7BIL - chains A and C of the 3 polymer chains in the assembly; structure by X-ray diffraction, 2.21 A resolution.

Chain A:
Molecule: PIF1 helicase
From: Thermus oshimai JL-2
UniProt: K7RJ88 (K7RJ88_THEOS); residue numbers follow UniProt; this construct covers 1-507
Sequence (507 residues; row label = number of the first residue in the row):
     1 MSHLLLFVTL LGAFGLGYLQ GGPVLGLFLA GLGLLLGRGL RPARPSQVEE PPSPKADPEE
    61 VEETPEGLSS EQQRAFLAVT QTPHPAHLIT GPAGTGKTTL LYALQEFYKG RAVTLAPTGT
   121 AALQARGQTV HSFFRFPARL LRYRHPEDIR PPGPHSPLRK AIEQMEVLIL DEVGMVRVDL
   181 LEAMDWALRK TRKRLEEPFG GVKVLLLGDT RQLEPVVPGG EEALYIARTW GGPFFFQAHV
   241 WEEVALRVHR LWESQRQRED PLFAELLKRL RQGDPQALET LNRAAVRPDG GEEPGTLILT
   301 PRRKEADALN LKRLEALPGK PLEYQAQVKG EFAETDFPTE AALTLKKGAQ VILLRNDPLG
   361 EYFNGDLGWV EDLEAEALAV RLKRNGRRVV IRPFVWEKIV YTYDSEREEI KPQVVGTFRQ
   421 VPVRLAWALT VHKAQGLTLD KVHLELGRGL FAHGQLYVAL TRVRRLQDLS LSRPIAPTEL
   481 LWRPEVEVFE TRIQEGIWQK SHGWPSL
Unresolved in the structure: 1-66, 503-507
Sequence notes: conflict Ala13 (Val in K7RJ88), Ser46 (Pro in K7RJ88), Lys55 (Glu in K7RJ88), Thr64 (Ala in K7RJ88), Ile162 (Met in K7RJ88), Leu456 (Pro in K7RJ88)
Bound ions: Mg2+: Thr98 (together with ADP)
Residues lining bound ligands:
  - ADP (adenosine-5'-diphosphate): Gly67, Leu68, Ser69, Gln72, Pro92, Ala93, Gly94, Thr95, Gly96, Lys97, Thr98, Thr99, Gln124, Gln255, Arg256, Arg258, Gly436, Thr438
  - tetrafluoroaluminate (ALF): Pro92, Ala93, Gly94, Lys97, Thr98, Glu172, Gln212, Arg256, Gly436, Leu437, Arg462
What the authors report for this chain:
  - self-association interface (contacts with another copy of this molecule); pairs are residue here / residue on that copy: Lys329-Leu480 (hydrogen bond)
  - mutagenesis - Q164C/E409C: abolished catalytic activity on in the absence of DTT
  - mutagenesis - Q164C/E409C: unchanged catalytic activity on 3 mM DTT
  - mutagenesis - Q164C, E221A, R228A, Q327A, R388A, E409C: unchanged catalytic activity
  - mutagenesis - Q327C/W482C, R392A: decreased catalytic activity
  - mutagenesis - E221A/R388A: increased catalytic activity on D37S10D17
  - mutagenesis - E221A/R388A: increased catalytic activity on D29S18D17

Chain C:
Molecule: 14-nt DNA strand
Sequence (14 nucleotides; numbered 1 to 14; the number before each row is that of its first residue):
     1 GGTTTGGTTT GGTT

Interface between chain A and chain C:
Pairs across the interface - 49 pairs, chain A then chain C:
  Pro117(A) - DT5(C)  sugar contact
  Thr118(A) - DT4(C)  phosphate contact
  Thr118(A) - DT5(C)  phosphate contact
  Gly119(A) - DT5(C)  hydrogen bond to the phosphate
  Thr129(A) - DT5(C)  phosphate contact
  Thr129(A) - DG6(C)  hydrogen bond to the phosphate
  His131(A) - DT5(C)  phosphate contact
  His131(A) - DG6(C)  sugar contact
  Ser132(A) - DG6(C)  sugar contact
  Ser132(A) - DG7(C)  phosphate contact
  Ala138(A) - DT5(C)  base contact
  Ala138(A) - DG6(C)  base contact
  Arg139(A) - DT5(C)  base contact
  Val216(A) - DT3(C)  sugar contact
  Val216(A) - DT4(C)  base contact
  Pro218(A) - DT3(C)  base contact
  Pro218(A) - DT4(C)  base contact
  Pro301(A) - DT3(C)  sugar contact
  Arg302(A) - DG2(C)  salt bridge to the phosphate
  Arg302(A) - DT3(C)  phosphate contact
  Arg303(A) - DT3(C)  salt bridge to the phosphate
  Arg303(A) - DT4(C)  salt bridge to the phosphate
  Arg355(A) - DG6(C)  sugar contact
  Arg355(A) - DG7(C)  hydrogen bond to the base
  Asn356(A) - DG6(C)  hydrogen bond to the phosphate
  Asn356(A) - DG7(C)  hydrogen bond to the phosphate
  Pro358(A) - DG7(C)  sugar contact
  Pro358(A) - DT8(C)  sugar contact
  Leu359(A) - DT8(C)  base contact
  Tyr362(A) - DT8(C)  base contact
  Asn364(A) - DT5(C)  hydrogen bond to the phosphate
  Asn364(A) - DG6(C)  hydrogen bond to the phosphate
  Arg392(A) - DT8(C)  hydrogen bond to the base
  Pro393(A) - DT8(C)  base contact
  Phe394(A) - DG7(C)  base contact
  Phe394(A) - DT8(C)  base contact
  Val395(A) - DG7(C)  hydrogen bond to the base
  Trp396(A) - DG6(C)  hydrogen bond to the base
  Glu397(A) - DG6(C)  base contact
  Thr430(A) - DT3(C)  phosphate contact
  Thr430(A) - DT4(C)  hydrogen bond to the phosphate
  His432(A) - DT3(C)  sugar contact
  His432(A) - DT4(C)  sugar contact
  Lys433(A) - DT4(C)  salt bridge to the phosphate
  Lys433(A) - DT5(C)  salt bridge to the phosphate
  Arg448(A) - DG1(C)  hydrogen bond to the phosphate
  Arg448(A) - DG2(C)  salt bridge to the phosphate
  Phe451(A) - DG2(C)  base contact
  Phe451(A) - DT3(C)  sugar contact
Also at the interface, not in a pair above, chain A (33 interface residues in all): Phe136, Lys304, Thr335
Also at the interface, not in a pair above, chain C (9 interface residues in all): DT9

In short:
33 residues of chain A and 9 residues of chain C are in contact; the contacts include 12 hydrogen bonds and 6
salt bridges. Polar pairs include Arg355(A)-DG7(C), Arg392(A)-DT8(C) and Val395(A)-DG7(C). From the paper:
Q327C/W482C and R392A of chain A reduce catalytic activity; a self-association interface involving Lys329(A);
10 substitutions were tested in all.
Here chain A is PIF1 helicase (Thermus oshimai JL-2) and chain C is a 14-nt DNA strand. Entry 7BIL (Crystal
structure of helicase Pif1 from Thermus oshimai in complex with oligo GGTTTGGTTTGGTT) was determined by X-ray
diffraction, deposited together with 6S3H, 6S3I, 6S3M, 6S3N, 6S3O and 6S3P.
